5KOM - chains A and D of the 4 polymer chains in the assembly; structure by X-ray diffraction, 2.69 A resolution.

Chain A:
Protein: Putative fluoride ion transporter CrcB
Organism: Escherichia coli
UniProt: Q6J5N4 (Q6J5N4_ECOLX); residue numbers follow UniProt; this construct covers 1-126
Chain sequence (147 residues; each row starts with the number of its first residue):
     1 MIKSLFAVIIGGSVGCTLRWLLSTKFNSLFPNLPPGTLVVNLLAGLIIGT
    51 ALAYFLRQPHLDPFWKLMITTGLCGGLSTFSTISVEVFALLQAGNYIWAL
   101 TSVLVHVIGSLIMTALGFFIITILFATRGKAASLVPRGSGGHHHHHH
Disordered / not traced: 1, 126-147
Construct notes: engineered mutation Lys-25 (Arg in Q6J5N4), Ile-83 (Phe in Q6J5N4); expression tag (127-147)
Ion coordination: Na+: Gly-75, Ser-78 (shared with 2 residues of chain B)
What the authors report for this chain:
  - binding site for fluoride ion: Phe-80
  - conformationally variable residues (side-chain flip): Ser-84, Ser-110

Chain D:
Protein: monobody
Organism: Homo sapiens
Notes: antibody fragment or engineered binder
Chain sequence (97 residues; each row starts with the number of its first residue; numbering starts at 0):
     0 GSVSSVPTKLEVVAATPTSLLISWDAPAVTVVHYVITYGETGGNSPVQEF
    50 TVPGSKSTATISGLKPGVDYTITVYTMYYSYSDLYSYSSPISINYRT
Disordered / not traced: 0

How chain A and chain D interact:
Residue-residue contacts - 17 pairs, chain A then chain D:
  Ser-23(A) / Tyr-80(D)
  Thr-24(A) / Tyr-80(D)
  Asn-27(A) / Tyr-80(D)
  Ser-28(A) / Val-2(D)
  Pro-31(A) / Ala-27(D)
  Pro-31(A) / Thr-29(D)  hydrogen bond (backbone-side chain)
  Thr-82(A) / Tyr-80(D)
  Val-85(A) / Tyr-78(D)
  Glu-86(A) / Tyr-78(D)
  Phe-88(A) / Tyr-84(D)
  Ala-89(A) / Tyr-78(D)  hydrophobic
  Ala-89(A) / Tyr-84(D)
  Leu-90(A) / Thr-29(D)
  Gln-92(A) / Val-31(D)
  Gln-92(A) / Tyr-84(D)  hydrogen bond
  Ala-93(A) / Val-30(D)
  Ala-93(A) / Val-31(D)
Other interface residues (no listed pair), chain A (14 interface residues in all): Arg-19
Other interface residues (no listed pair), chain D (13 interface residues in all): Ser-1, Val-28, Gly-53, Ser-54, Ser-81

Summary:
14 residues of chain A face 13 of chain D across their interface; the contacts include 2 hydrogen bonds. Among
the polar pairs are Pro-31(A)/Thr-29(D) and Gln-92(A)/Tyr-84(D). Gly-75(A) and Ser-78(A) form the Na+ site.
The paper reports a binding site for fluoride ion at Phe-80(A); conformational variability at Ser-84(A) and
Ser-110(A).
Here chain A is Putative fluoride ion transporter CrcB (Escherichia coli) and chain D is monobody (Homo
sapiens). Entry 5KOM (The crystal structure of fluoride channel Fluc Ec2 F83I Mutant) was determined by X-ray
diffraction, deposited together with 5KBN.
